Entry 9BNR (X-ray diffraction, 1.53 A resolution); this record covers chains B and C of the 3 polymer chains in the assembly.

[Chain B (and C)]
Protein: Macrophage migration inhibitory factor
Source organism: Homo sapiens
Notes: EC 5.3.2.1, 5.3.3.12; chain C of this document is another copy of the same molecule, construct and numbering; everything in this record applies to it too
UniProtKB: P14174 (MIF_HUMAN); residues 2-115 here = UniProt positions 2-115
Chain sequence (114 residues; row label = number of the first residue in the row):
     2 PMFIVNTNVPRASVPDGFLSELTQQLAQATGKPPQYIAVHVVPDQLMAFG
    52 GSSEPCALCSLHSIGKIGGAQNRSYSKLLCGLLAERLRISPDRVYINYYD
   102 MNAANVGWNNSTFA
Swiss-Prot annotation at these positions:
  - active site: P2 (Proton acceptor)
  - binding site (substrate): K33, I65, N98
  - modified residue: K78 (N6-acetyllysine)
  - mutagenesis: N111 (N111C: Causes formation of interchain disulfide bonds with Cys-81 from another subunit)
Covalent attachments: N-[2-(4-sulfamoylphenyl)ethyl]methanethioamide (A1AQT) linked to P2
Small-molecule neighbours: A1AQT (N-[2-(4-sulfamoylphenyl)ethyl]methanethioamide): M3, K33, Y37, H63, S64, I65, F114

[Chain B / chain C interface]
Residue-residue contacts (54):
  N7(B) - H41(C)
  Q46(B) - H41(C)  hydrogen bond
  Q46(B) - V43(C)
  L47(B) - R12(C)
  L47(B) - L20(C)
  L47(B) - H41(C)
  L47(B) - V42(C)  hydrogen bond (backbone-backbone)
  L47(B) - P44(C)
  M48(B) - L20(C)
  M48(B) - V40(C)
  M48(B) - H41(C)
  A49(B) - L20(C)
  A49(B) - A39(C)
  A49(B) - V40(C)  hydrogen bond (backbone-backbone)
  F50(B) - I38(C)
  G51(B) - P35(C)
  G51(B) - Q36(C)
  G51(B) - I38(C)  hydrogen bond (backbone-backbone)
  L59(B) - A39(C)  hydrophobic
  N73(B) - A105(C)  hydrogen bond (side chain-backbone)
  N73(B) - N106(C)  hydrogen bond
  N73(B) - T113(C)
  R74(B) - N111(C)
  R74(B) - S112(C)
  R74(B) - T113(C)
  S77(B) - G108(C)
  S77(B) - N111(C)
  S77(B) - S112(C)  hydrogen bond (side chain-backbone)
  K78(B) - N111(C)  hydrogen bond (side chain-backbone)
  C81(B) - N110(C)
  C81(B) - N111(C)
  P92(B) - N110(C)  hydrogen bond (backbone-backbone)
  P92(B) - N111(C)
  D93(B) - W109(C)  hydrogen bond (backbone-side chain)
  D93(B) - N110(C)
  V95(B) - G108(C)
  V95(B) - W109(C)
  V95(B) - N110(C)
  Y96(B) - M3(C)  hydrophobic
  Y96(B) - Y37(C)  hydrogen bond (side chain-backbone)
  Y96(B) - G108(C)
  Y96(B) - W109(C)
  Y96(B) - F114(C)  hydrophobic
  I97(B) - N106(C)
  I97(B) - V107(C)
  I97(B) - G108(C)  hydrogen bond (backbone-backbone)
  N98(B) - M3(C)
  N98(B) - H63(C)
  N98(B) - M102(C)
  N98(B) - N106(C)
  N98(B) - V107(C)
  Y99(B) - N106(C)  hydrogen bond (backbone-backbone)
  Y99(B) - G108(C)
  Y100(B) - H63(C)  hydrogen bond
Other interface residues (no listed pair), chain B (24 interface residues in all): G52, I68, G70
Other interface residues (no listed pair), chain C (27 interface residues in all): V15, T24

[Summary]
Chain B and chain C form an interface of 24 and 27 residues respectively; the contacts include 14 hydrogen
bonds. Polar pairs include Q46(B)-H41(C), N73(B)-A105(C) and N73(B)-N106(C). Compound A1AQT is covalently
linked to P2(B).
Both chains are Macrophage migration inhibitory factor (Homo sapiens). Entry 9BNR
(4-(2-isothiocyanatoethyl)benzenesulfonamide complexed with Macrophage Migration Inhibitory Factor) was
determined by X-ray diffraction, deposited together with 9BNQ.
